8RC3 - chains F and H of the 11 polymer chains in the assembly; structure by electron microscopy, 3.00 A resolution.

Chain F:
Name: CRISPR type AFERR-associated protein Csf3
Source organism: Pseudomonas oleovorans
Reference sequence: A0A379PL53 (A0A379PL53_PSEOL); residues 1-222 here = UniProt positions 1-222
Sequence (222 residues; each row starts with the number of its first residue):
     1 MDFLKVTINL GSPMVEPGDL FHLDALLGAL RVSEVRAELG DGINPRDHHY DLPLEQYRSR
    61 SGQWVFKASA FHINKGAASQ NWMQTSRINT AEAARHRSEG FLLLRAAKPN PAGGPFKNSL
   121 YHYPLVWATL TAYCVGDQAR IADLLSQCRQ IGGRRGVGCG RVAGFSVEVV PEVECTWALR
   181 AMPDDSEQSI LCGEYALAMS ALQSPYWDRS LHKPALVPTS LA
Reported in the primary citation:
  - binding site for Target strand (TS) DNA: Lys117

Chain H:
Molecule: crRNA
Source organism: Pseudomonas oleovorans
Sequence (61 nucleotides; each row starts with the number of its first residue; numbers below 1 keep their minus sign (G-7 is residue -7)):
    -7 GUGAGCGGCA UCCAAGUUAC GCAUCAGAUU CGAGACGCGA GUAUUUCCCG CGUGCGCGGG
    53 G
Not modelled in the structure: 44-47, 53

Interface between chain F and chain H:
Residue-residue contacts - 45 pairs, chain F then chain H:
  Asp19(F) with G-5(H), hydrogen bond to the base
  Leu20(F) with G-5(H), hydrogen bond to the base
  Phe21(F) with U-6(H), sugar contact; G-5(H), phosphate contact
  Ala25(F) with U-6(H), sugar contact; G-5(H), phosphate contact
  Leu26(F) with U-6(H), base contact
  Ala29(F) with G-7(H), phosphate contact; U-6(H), base contact
  Val32(F) with G-7(H), sugar contact
  Pro45(F) with G-7(H), base contact
  Arg46(F) with G-7(H), hydrogen bond to the base
  Met83(F) with C1(H), sugar contact
  Gln84(F) with C1(H), phosphate contact
  Thr85(F) with G-1(H), hydrogen bond to the sugar; G0(H), sugar contact; C1(H), hydrogen bond to the phosphate
  Ser86(F) with G-1(H), phosphate contact; G0(H), phosphate contact
  Arg87(F) with G0(H), hydrogen bond to the phosphate; C1(H), hydrogen bond to the base; A2(H), hydrogen bond to the base
  Asn89(F) with G0(H), base contact
  Ser119(F) with G-1(H), hydrogen bond to the base
  Leu120(F) with C1(H), base contact
  Tyr121(F) with G-1(H), stacking on the base
  Gln150(F) with U-6(H), base contact
  Gly153(F) with A-4(H), sugar contact; G-3(H), phosphate contact
  Arg154(F) with G-3(H), hydrogen bond to the phosphate; C-2(H), base contact; G-1(H), hydrogen bond to the base
  Arg155(F) with U-6(H), base contact; A-4(H), hydrogen bond to the phosphate; G-3(H), salt bridge to the phosphate
  Met199(F) with G-5(H), base contact
  Ser200(F) with G-5(H), base contact
  Ser204(F) with G-7(H), phosphate contact
  Pro205(F) with G-7(H), phosphate contact
  Tyr206(F) with G-5(H), base contact
  Trp207(F) with G-7(H), base contact; U-6(H), hydrogen bond to the phosphate; G-5(H), sugar contact; A-4(H), stacking on the base
  His212(F) with G-5(H), base contact
Other interface residues (no listed pair), chain F (38 interface residues in all): His22, Gly28, Leu30, Arg36, His49, Cys148, Gly152, Gly156, Ala201

In short:
38 residues of chain F face 10 of chain H across their interface; the contacts include 13 hydrogen bonds, 1
salt bridge and 2 aromatic stacking contacts. Among the polar pairs are Asp19(F)-G-5(H), Leu20(F)-G-5(H) and
Arg46(F)-G-7(H). From the paper: a binding site for Target strand (TS) DNA at Lys117(F).
Here chain F is CRISPR type AFERR-associated protein Csf3 and chain H is crRNA, both from Pseudomonas
oleovorans. Entry 8RC3 (DNA bound type IV-A1 CRISPR effector complex from P. oleovorans) was determined by
electron microscopy together with 8RC2, 8RFJ, 8S35, 8S36 and 8S37 from the same study.
